7DK3 - chains B and C of the 3 polymer chains in the assembly; structure by electron microscopy, 6.00 A resolution (low resolution: residue-level contacts below are approximate; hydrogen-bond / salt-bridge calls are withheld).

Chain B (and C):
Protein: Spike glycoprotein
Source organism: Severe acute respiratory syndrome coronavirus 2
Notes: chain C of this document is another copy of the same molecule, construct and numbering; everything in this record applies to it too
UniProt: P0DTC2 (SPIKE_SARS2); residues 1-1208 here = UniProt positions 1-1208
Chain sequence (1261 residues; each row starts with the number of its first residue):
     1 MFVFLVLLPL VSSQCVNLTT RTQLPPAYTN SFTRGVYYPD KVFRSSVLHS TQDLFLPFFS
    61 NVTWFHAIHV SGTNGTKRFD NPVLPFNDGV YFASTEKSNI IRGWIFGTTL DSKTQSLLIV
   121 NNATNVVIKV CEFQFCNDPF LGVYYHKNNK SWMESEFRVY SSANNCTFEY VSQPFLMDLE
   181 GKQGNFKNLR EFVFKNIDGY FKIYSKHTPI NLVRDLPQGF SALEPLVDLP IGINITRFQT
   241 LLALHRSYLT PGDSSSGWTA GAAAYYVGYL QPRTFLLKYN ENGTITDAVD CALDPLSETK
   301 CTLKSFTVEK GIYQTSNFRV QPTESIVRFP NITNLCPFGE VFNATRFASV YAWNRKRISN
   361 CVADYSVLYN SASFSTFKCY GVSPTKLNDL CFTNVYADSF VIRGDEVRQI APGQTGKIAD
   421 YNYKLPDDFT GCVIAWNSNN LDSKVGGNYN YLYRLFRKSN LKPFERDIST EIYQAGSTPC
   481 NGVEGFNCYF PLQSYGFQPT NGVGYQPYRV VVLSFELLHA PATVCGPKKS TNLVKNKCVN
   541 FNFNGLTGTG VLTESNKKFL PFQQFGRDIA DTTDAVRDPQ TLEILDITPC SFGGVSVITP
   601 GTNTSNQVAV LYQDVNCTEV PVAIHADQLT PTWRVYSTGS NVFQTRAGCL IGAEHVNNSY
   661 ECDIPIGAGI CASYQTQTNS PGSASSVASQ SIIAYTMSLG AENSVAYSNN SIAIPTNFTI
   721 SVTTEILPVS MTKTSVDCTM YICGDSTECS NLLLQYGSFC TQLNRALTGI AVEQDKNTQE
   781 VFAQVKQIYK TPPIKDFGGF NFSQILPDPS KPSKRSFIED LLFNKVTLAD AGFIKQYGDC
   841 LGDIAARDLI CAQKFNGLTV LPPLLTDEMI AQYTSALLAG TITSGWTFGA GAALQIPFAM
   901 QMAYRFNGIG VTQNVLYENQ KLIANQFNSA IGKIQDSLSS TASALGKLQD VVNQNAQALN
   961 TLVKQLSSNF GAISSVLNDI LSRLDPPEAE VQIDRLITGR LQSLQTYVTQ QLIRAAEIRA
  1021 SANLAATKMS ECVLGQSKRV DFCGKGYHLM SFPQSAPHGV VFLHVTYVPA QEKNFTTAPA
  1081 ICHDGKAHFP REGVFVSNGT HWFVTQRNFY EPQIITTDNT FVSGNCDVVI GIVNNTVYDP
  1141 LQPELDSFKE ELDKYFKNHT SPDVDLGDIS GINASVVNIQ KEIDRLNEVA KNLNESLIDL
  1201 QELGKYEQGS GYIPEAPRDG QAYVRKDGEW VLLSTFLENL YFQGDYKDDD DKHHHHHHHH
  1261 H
Disordered / not traced: 1-13, 70-76, 248-254, 621-640, 677-688, 828-853, 1148-1261 (chain C: 1-13, 70-76, 248-254, 474-487, 621-640, 677-688, 828-853, 1148-1261)
Sequence notes: engineered mutation Gly682 (Arg in P0DTC2), Ser683 (Arg in P0DTC2), Ser685 (Arg in P0DTC2), Pro986 (Lys in P0DTC2), Pro987 (Val in P0DTC2); expression tag (1209-1261)
UniProt features mapped onto this chain:
  - region: Asn280 to Cys301 (Putative superantigen), Arg403 to Asp405 (Integrin-binding motif), Asn448 to Phe456 (Immunodominant HLA epitope recognized by the CD8+), Pro681, Ala684 (Putative superantigen), Ser816 to Tyr837 (Fusion peptide 1), Lys835 to Phe855 (Fusion peptide 2), Asp1163 to Glu1202 (Heptad repeat 2)
  - site: Arg815, Ser816 (Cleavage)
  - glycosylation: Asn17 (N-linked (GlcNAc...) (complex) asparagine), Asn61 (N-linked (GlcNAc...) (hybrid) asparagine), Asn74 (N-linked (GlcNAc...) (complex) asparagine), Asn122 (N-linked (GlcNAc...) (hybrid) asparagine), Asn149 (N-linked (GlcNAc...) (complex) asparagine), Asn165 (N-linked (GlcNAc...) (complex) asparagine), Asn234 (N-linked (GlcNAc...) (high mannose) asparagine), Asn282 (N-linked (GlcNAc...) (complex) asparagine), Thr323 (O-linked (GalNAc) threonine), Ser325 (O-linked (HexNAc...) serine), Asn331 (N-linked (GlcNAc...) (complex) asparagine), Asn343 (N-linked (GlcNAc...) (complex) asparagine), Asn603 (N-linked (GlcNAc...) (hybrid) asparagine), Asn616 (N-linked (GlcNAc...) (complex) asparagine), Asn657 (N-linked (GlcNAc...) (complex) asparagine), Thr676 (O-linked (GlcNAc...) threonine), Thr678 (O-linked (GlcNAc...) threonine), Asn709 (N-linked (GlcNAc...) (high mannose) asparagine), Asn717 (N-linked (GlcNAc...) (hybrid) asparagine), Asn801 (N-linked (GlcNAc...) (hybrid) asparagine) and 6 more in UniProt
  - natural variant: Leu5 (L5F: In strain: Iota/B.1.526), Ser13 (S13I: In strain: Epsilon/B.1.427/B.1.429), Leu18 (L18F: In strain: Beta/B.1.351, Gamma/P.1 and 1 more), Thr19 (T19I: In strain: Omicron/BQ.1.1, Omicron/XBB.1.5 and 1 more; T19R: In strain: Delta/B.1.617.2, Omicron/BA.2 and 4 more), Thr20 (T20N: In strain: Gamma/P.1), Leu24 to Ala27 (sequence variant, change not given here; In strain: Omicron/BA.2, Omicron/BA.2.12.1 and 6 more), Pro26 (P26S: In strain: Gamma/P.1), Gln52 (Q52H: In strain: Omicron/EG.5.1), Ala67 (A67V: In strain: Eta/B.1.525, Omicron/BA.1), His69 to Val70 (deletion: In strain: Alpha/B.1.1.7, Eta/B.1.525 and 5 more), Gly75 (G75V: In strain: Lambda/C.37), Thr76 (T76I: In strain: Lambda/C.37), 82 further natural variant entries in UniProt
  - mutagenesis: His69 to Val70 (Increased incorporation of cleaved spike into virions), Asn121 (N121Q: Partial loss of biliverdin affinity), Arg190 (R190K: Partial loss of biliverdin affinity), Asn234 (N234Q: Increased resistance to neutralizing antibodies), Asn331 (N331Q: Reduced viral infectivity), Asn343 (N343Q: Reduced viral infectivity), Leu452 (L452R: Increased resistance to neutralizing antibodies. Decreases HLA binding to NF9 epitope. Increased binding affinity to human ACE2), Tyr453 (Y453F: Decreased HLA binding to NF9 epitope. Increased binding affinity to human ACE2), Ala475 (A475V: Increased resistance to neutralizing antibodies), Val483 (V483A: Increased resistance to neutralizing antibodies), Glu484 (E484D: Increased replication in human TMEM106B overexpressing cells), Phe490 (F490L: Increased resistance to neutralizing antibodies and human covalescent sera neutralization), 12 further mutagenesis entries in UniProt
Cystine bridges: Cys131-Cys166, Cys291-Cys301, Cys336-Cys361, Cys379-Cys432, Cys391-Cys525, Cys480-Cys488, Cys538-Cys590, Cys617-Cys649, Cys662-Cys671, Cys738-Cys760, Cys743-Cys749, Cys1032-Cys1043, Cys1082-Cys1126

How chain B and chain C interact:
Residue-residue contacts - 184 pairs, chain B then chain C:
  Gln314(B) - Ser735(C)
  Asn317(B) - Met740(C)
  Arg357(B) - Thr167(C)
  Arg357(B) - Phe168(C)
  Arg357(B) - Pro230(C)
  Arg357(B) - Ile231(C)
  Tyr380(B) - Leu984(C)
  Gly381(B) - Arg983(C)
  Gly381(B) - Leu984(C)
  Val382(B) - Arg983(C)
  Ser383(B) - Arg983(C)
  Ser383(B) - Asp985(C)
  Lys386(B) - Leu981(C)
  Lys386(B) - Ser982(C)
  Lys386(B) - Arg983(C)
  Lys386(B) - Leu984(C)
  Leu390(B) - Ser982(C)
  Leu390(B) - Arg983(C)
  Asn394(B) - Tyr200(C)
  Tyr396(B) - Tyr200(C)
  Tyr473(B) - Lys386(C)
  Ala475(B) - Ser383(C)
  Ser477(B) - Tyr369(C)
  Thr478(B) - Tyr369(C)
  Phe486(B) - Tyr369(C)
  Phe486(B) - Phe377(C)
  Phe486(B) - Lys378(C)
  Phe486(B) - Cys379(C)
  Phe486(B) - Pro384(C)
  Asn487(B) - Ser383(C)
  Asn487(B) - Pro384(C)
  Tyr489(B) - Cys379(C)
  Leu517(B) - Arg983(C)
  Leu518(B) - Asp979(C)
  Lys558(B) - Phe43(C)
  Lys558(B) - Asn282(C)
  Phe559(B) - Phe43(C)
  Leu560(B) - Tyr38(C)
  Phe562(B) - Tyr38(C)
  Phe562(B) - Lys41(C)
  Phe562(B) - Glu224(C)
  Phe562(B) - Pro225(C)
  Gln563(B) - Asp40(C)
  Gln563(B) - Lys41(C)
  Gln563(B) - Val42(C)
  Gln563(B) - Phe43(C)
  Gln564(B) - Lys41(C)
  Phe565(B) - Lys41(C)
  Phe565(B) - Val42(C)
  Phe565(B) - Phe43(C)
  Gly566(B) - Phe43(C)
  Arg567(B) - Val42(C)
  Arg567(B) - Phe43(C)
  Asp568(B) - Arg44(C)
  Ile569(B) - Val47(C)
  Ala570(B) - Val963(C)
  Asp571(B) - Arg44(C)
  Asp571(B) - His49(C)
  Thr588(B) - Phe855(C)
  Pro589(B) - Phe855(C)
  Phe592(B) - Lys854(C)
  Phe592(B) - Phe855(C)
  Gln613(B) - Thr859(C)
  Gln613(B) - Leu861(C)
  Asp614(B) - Thr859(C)
  Asp614(B) - Val860(C)
  Pro665(B) - Leu864(C)
  Gly667(B) - Pro863(C)
  Ala668(B) - Pro862(C)
  Ala668(B) - Pro863(C)
  Ala668(B) - Thr866(C)
  Gly669(B) - Pro863(C)
  Gly669(B) - Leu864(C)
  Gly669(B) - Thr866(C)
  Gly669(B) - Met869(C)
  Cys671(B) - Leu864(C)
  Thr696(B) - Met869(C)
  Met697(B) - Leu865(C)
  Met697(B) - Met869(C)
  Leu699(B) - Lys786(C)
  Leu699(B) - Ile788(C)
  Leu699(B) - Met869(C)
  Leu699(B) - Gln872(C)
  Leu699(B) - Tyr873(C)
  Gly700(B) - Lys786(C)
  Gly700(B) - Ile788(C)
  Ala701(B) - Gln787(C)
  Ala701(B) - Ile788(C)
  Glu702(B) - Ile788(C)
  Glu702(B) - Lys790(C)
  Asn703(B) - Gln787(C)
  Asn703(B) - Ile788(C)
  Asn703(B) - Tyr789(C)
  Asn703(B) - Lys790(C)
  Ser704(B) - Lys790(C)
  Ser704(B) - Pro792(C)
  Val705(B) - Lys790(C)
  Val705(B) - Pro792(C)
  Val705(B) - Thr883(C)
  Val705(B) - Gln895(C)
  Ala706(B) - Gln895(C)
  Tyr707(B) - Pro792(C)
  Tyr707(B) - Asp796(C)
  Tyr707(B) - Phe797(C)
  Tyr707(B) - Thr883(C)
  Tyr707(B) - Gln895(C)
  Tyr707(B) - Ile896(C)
  Tyr707(B) - Pro897(C)
  Tyr707(B) - Phe898(C)
  Ser708(B) - Gln895(C)
  Ser708(B) - Pro897(C)
  Asn709(B) - Asp796(C)
  Asn709(B) - Pro897(C)
  Ser711(B) - Gln895(C)
  Ser711(B) - Pro897(C)
  Ile712(B) - Gln895(C)
  Ile712(B) - Ile896(C)
  Ile712(B) - Met900(C)
  Ala713(B) - Leu894(C)
  Ala713(B) - Gln895(C)
  Pro715(B) - Leu894(C)
  Gln957(B) - Arg765(C)
  Thr961(B) - Gln762(C)
  Gln965(B) - Ser758(C)
  Gln965(B) - Phe759(C)
  Ser968(B) - Gln755(C)
  Ser968(B) - Tyr756(C)
  Ser968(B) - Gly757(C)
  Asn969(B) - Gln755(C)
  Phe970(B) - Gln755(C)
  Phe970(B) - Tyr756(C)
  Phe970(B) - Phe759(C)
  Gly971(B) - Gln755(C)
  Arg995(B) - Asp994(C)
  Gly999(B) - Phe759(C)
  Gln1002(B) - Gln1005(C)
  Ser1003(B) - Phe759(C)
  Gln1010(B) - Gln762(C)
  Ile1013(B) - Leu1012(C)
  Ile1013(B) - Ile1013(C)
  Arg1014(B) - Glu773(C)
  Arg1014(B) - Arg1019(C)
  Glu1017(B) - Arg1019(C)
  Lys1038(B) - Lys1038(C)
  Arg1039(B) - Thr1027(C)
  Arg1039(B) - Glu1031(C)
  Arg1039(B) - Arg1039(C)
  Val1040(B) - Ser1030(C)
  Val1040(B) - Glu1031(C)
  Val1040(B) - Gly1035(C)
  Asp1041(B) - Ser1030(C)
  Asp1041(B) - Leu1034(C)
  Lys1045(B) - Gly889(C)
  Lys1045(B) - Ala890(C)
  Lys1045(B) - Gly891(C)
  Gly1046(B) - Ala890(C)
  Tyr1047(B) - Trp886(C)
  Tyr1047(B) - Thr887(C)
  Val1068(B) - Ala890(C)
  Val1068(B) - Gly891(C)
  Pro1069(B) - Ala892(C)
  Ala1070(B) - Ala892(C)
  Glu1072(B) - Ala892(C)
  Glu1072(B) - Ala893(C)
  Glu1072(B) - Leu894(C)
  Thr1077(B) - Met900(C)
  Pro1079(B) - Tyr917(C)
  Phe1089(B) - Gln913(C)
  Phe1089(B) - Asn914(C)
  Phe1089(B) - Tyr917(C)
  Pro1090(B) - Gln913(C)
  Val1094(B) - Met900(C)
  Arg1107(B) - Leu894(C)
  Arg1107(B) - Tyr904(C)
  Phe1121(B) - Asn1119(C)
  Ser1123(B) - Asn914(C)
  Ser1123(B) - Glu918(C)
  Gly1124(B) - Glu918(C)
  Val1128(B) - Glu918(C)
  Ile1130(B) - Gln920(C)
  Leu1141(B) - Leu1141(C)
  Leu1141(B) - Glu1144(C)
  Leu1145(B) - Glu1144(C)
  Leu1145(B) - Ser1147(C)
Other interface residues (no listed pair), chain B (116 interface residues in all): Pro384, Thr430, Glu465, Gly476, Phe515, Pro521, Thr547, Lys557, Thr572, Ala647, Cys662, Ile666, Ile670, Ala972, Thr1009, Val1122, Val1129
Other interface residues (no listed pair), chain C (111 interface residues in all): Gly199, Asn234, Thr284, Asn370, Gly381, Asp737, Ile794, Asn856, Ser884, Asn978, Leu1001, Thr1009, Gln1036, Gln1113

Summary:
The interface between chain B and chain C involves 116 residues on one side and 111 on the other. From
UniProt: 24 mutagenesis sites on chain B.
Chain B and chain C are both Spike glycoprotein (Severe acute respiratory syndrome coronavirus 2); the
structure, SARS-CoV-2 S trimer, S-open, was determined by electron microscopy together with 7DF3 and 7DF4 from
the same study.
